PDB entry 1KB2 | X-ray diffraction, 2.70 A resolution | chains C and A of the 4 polymer chains in the assembly

Chain C:
Molecule: 18-nt DNA strand
Sequence (18 nucleotides; numbered 401 to 418; the number before each row is that of its first residue):
   401 CACGGTTCACGAGGTTCA

Chain A:
Name: Vitamin D3 Receptor
Organism: Homo sapiens
Notes: fragment: DNA-binding Domain (Residues 16-125)
Reference sequence: P11473 (VDR_HUMAN); numbering as in UniProt (aligned over 16-125)
Sequence (110 residues; each row starts with the number of its first residue):
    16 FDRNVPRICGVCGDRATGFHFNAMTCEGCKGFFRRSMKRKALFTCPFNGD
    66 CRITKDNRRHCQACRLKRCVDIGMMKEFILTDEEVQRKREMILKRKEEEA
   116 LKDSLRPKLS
Not modelled in the structure: 16-21, 111-125
Metal / ion sites: Zn2+ site 1: Cys-24, Cys-27, Cys-41, Cys-44; Zn2+ site 2: Cys-60, Cys-66, Cys-76, Cys-79
From the paper describing this entry:
  - binding site for the 18-nt DNA strand (chain C): Glu-42
  - conformationally variable residues (side-chain flip): Glu-42
  - binding site for the 18-nt DNA strand: Glu-42
  - mutagenesis - P61A/F62A/H75A: increased binding to RXR DBD

Interface between chain C and chain A:
Pairs across the interface (15; chain C residue first):
  DC403(C) with Gly-33(A), phosphate contact; Phe-34(A), hydrogen bond to the phosphate
  DG404(C) with His-35(A), phosphate contact; Phe-36(A), hydrogen bond to the phosphate; Phe-93(A), sugar contact; Leu-95(A), phosphate contact
  DG405(C) with Phe-36(A), phosphate contact; Lys-45(A), hydrogen bond to the base; Arg-49(A), salt bridge to the phosphate; Ile-94(A), phosphate contact; Leu-95(A), hydrogen bond to the phosphate; Val-100(A), phosphate contact
  DT406(C) with Arg-49(A), base contact; Val-100(A), phosphate contact; Arg-104(A), salt bridge to the phosphate
Also at the interface, not in a pair above, chain A (15 interface residues in all): Asn-37, Glu-42, Lys-53, Lys-103

Summary:
Chain C and chain A form an interface of 4 and 15 residues respectively, with 4 hydrogen bonds and 2 salt
bridges. Polar contacts include DG405(C)/Lys-45(A), DC403(C)/Phe-34(A) and DG404(C)/Phe-36(A). The paper
reports a binding site for the 18-nt DNA strand (chain C) at Glu-42(A); P61A/F62A/H75A of chain A increase
binding to RXR DBD.
Here chain C is an 18-nt DNA strand and chain A is Vitamin D3 Receptor (Homo sapiens). Entry 1KB2 (Crystal
Structure of VDR DNA-binding Domain Bound to Mouse Osteopontin (SPP) Response Element) was determined by X-ray
diffraction (same publication as 1KB4 and 1KB6).
